PDB entry 6X2W | X-ray diffraction, 3.00 A resolution | chains B and C of the 4 polymer chains in the assembly

== Chain B ==
Name: Ran-specific GTPase-activating protein 1
Organism: Saccharomyces cerevisiae
UniProtKB: P41920 (YRB1_YEAST); residues 62-201 here = UniProt positions 62-201
Sequence (140 residues; row label = number of the first residue in the row):
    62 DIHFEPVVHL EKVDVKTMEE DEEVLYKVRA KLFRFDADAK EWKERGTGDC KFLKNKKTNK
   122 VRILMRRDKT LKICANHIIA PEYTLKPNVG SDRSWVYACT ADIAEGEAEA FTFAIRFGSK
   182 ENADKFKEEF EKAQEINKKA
Unresolved in the structure: 62-77, 201

== Chain C ==
Name: Exportin-1
Organism: Saccharomyces cerevisiae
UniProtKB: P30822 (XPO1_YEAST); residue numbers follow UniProt; this construct covers 1-376, 414-1058
Sequence (1024 residues; each row starts with the number of its first residue; note: 37 numbers in that range are skipped by the numbering (no residue carries them; nothing is unmodelled there); numbers below 1 keep their minus sign (Gly-2 is residue -2)):
    -2 GGSMEGILDF SNDLDIALLD QVVSTFYQGS GVQQKQAQEI LTKFQDNPDA WQKADQILQF
    58 STNPQSKFIA LSILDKLITR KWKLLPNDHR IGIRNFVVGM IISMCQDDEV FKTQKNLINK
   118 SDLTLVQILK QEWPQNWPEF IPELIGSSSS SVNVCENNMI VLKLLSEEVF DFSAEQMTQA
   178 KALHLKNSMS KEFEQIFKLC FQVLEQGSSS SLIVATLESL LRYLHWIPYR YIYETNILEL
   238 LSTKFMTSPD TRAITLKCLT EVSNLKIPQD NDLIKRQTVL FFQNTLQQIA TSVMPVTADL
   298 KATYANANGN DQSFLQDLAM FLTTYLARNR ALLESDESLR ELLLNAHQYL IQLSKIEERE
   358 LFKTTLDYWH NLVADLFYE
   414 PLKKHIYEEI CSQLRLVIIE NMVRPEEVLV VENDEGEIVR EFVKESDTIQ LYKSEREVLV
   474 YLTHLNVIDT EEIMISKLAR QIDGSEWSWH NINTLSWAIG SISGTMSEDT EKRFVVTVIK
   534 DLLGLCEQKR GKDNKAVVAS DIMYVVGQYP RFLKAHWNFL RTVILKLFKF MHETHEGVQD
   594 MACDTFIKIV QKCKYHFVIQ QPRESEPFIQ TIIRDIQKTT ADLQPQQVHT FYKACGIIIS
   654 EERSVAERNR LLSDLMQLPN MAWDTIVEQS TANPTLLLDS ETVKIIANII KTNVAVCTSM
   714 GADFYPQLGH IYYNMLQLYR AVSSMISAQV AAEGLIATKT PKVRGLRTIK KEILKLVETY
   774 ISKARNLDDV VKVLVEPLLN AVLEDYMNNV PDARDAEVLN CMTTVVEKVG HMIPQGVILI
   834 LQSVFECTLD MINKDFTEYP EHRVEFYKLL KVINEKSFAA FLELPPAAFK LFVDAICWAF
   894 KHNNRDVEVN GLQIALDLVK NIERMGNVPF ANEFHKNYFF IFVSETFFVL TDSDHKSGFS
   954 KQALLLMKLI SLVYDNKISV PLYQEAEVPQ GTSNQVYLSQ YLANMLSNAF PHLTSEQIAS
  1014 FLSALTKQCK DLVVFKGTLR DFLVQIKEVG GDPTDYLFAE DKENA
Unresolved in the structure: -2 to -1, 439-460, 1053-1058
Sequence notes: expression tag (-2 to 0); conflict Gly537 (Asp in P30822), Cys539 (Thr in P30822), Glu540 (Val in P30822), Gln541 (Lys in P30822), Cys1022 (Tyr in P30822); engineered mutation Lys582 (Glu in P30822)

== Interface between chain B and chain C ==
Pairs across the interface - 7 pairs, chain B then chain C:
  Val150(B) with Ile749(C), hydrophobic; Thr753(C); Pro754(C)
  Gly151(B) with Lys752(C); Pro754(C)
  Ser152(B) with Pro754(C)
  Asp153(B) with Pro754(C)
Also at the interface, not in a pair above, chain C (5 interface residues in all): Arg757

== In short ==
4 residues of chain B face 5 of chain C across their interface.
Here chain B is Ran-specific GTPase-activating protein 1 and chain C is Exportin-1, both from Saccharomyces
cerevisiae. Entry 6X2W (Crystal Structure of PKINES peptide bound to CRM1(E571K)) was determined by X-ray
diffraction together with 6X2M, 6X2O, 6X2P, 6X2R, 6X2S, 6X2U and 3 further entries from the same study.
